PDB entry 4FIP | X-ray diffraction, 2.69 A resolution | chains A and E of the 8 polymer chains in the assembly

Chain A (and E):
Protein: Ubiquitin carboxyl-terminal hydrolase 8
From: Saccharomyces cerevisiae
Notes: EC 3.4.19.12; chain E of this document is another copy of the same molecule, construct and numbering; everything in this record applies to it too
UniProtKB: P50102 (UBP8_YEAST); numbering as in UniProt (aligned over 1-471)
Chain sequence (476 residues; each row starts with the number of its first residue; numbers below 1 keep their minus sign (Gly-4 is residue -4)):
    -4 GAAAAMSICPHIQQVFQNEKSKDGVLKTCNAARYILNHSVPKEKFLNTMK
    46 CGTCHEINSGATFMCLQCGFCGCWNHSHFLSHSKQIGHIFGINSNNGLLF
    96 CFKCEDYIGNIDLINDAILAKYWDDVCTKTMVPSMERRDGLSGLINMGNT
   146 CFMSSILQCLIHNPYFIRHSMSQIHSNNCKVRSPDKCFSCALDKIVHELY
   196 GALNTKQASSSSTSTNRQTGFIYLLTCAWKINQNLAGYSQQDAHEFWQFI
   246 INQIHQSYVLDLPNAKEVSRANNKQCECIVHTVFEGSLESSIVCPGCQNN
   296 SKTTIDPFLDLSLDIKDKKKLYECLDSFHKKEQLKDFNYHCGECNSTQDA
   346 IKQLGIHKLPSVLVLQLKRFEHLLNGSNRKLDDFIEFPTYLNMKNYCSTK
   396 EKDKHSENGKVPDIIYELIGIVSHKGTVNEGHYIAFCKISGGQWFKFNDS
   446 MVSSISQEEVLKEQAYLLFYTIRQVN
Disordered / not traced: -4 to -1, 200-209, 230-235, 395-400 (chain E: -4 to 0, 200-211, 260-267, 395-404)
Construct notes: expression tag (-4 to 0); engineered mutation Asn144 (Ser in P50102)
Curated features (UniProtKB/Swiss-Prot):
  - zinc finger: Lys22 to Cys122 (UBP-type)
  - active site: Cys146 (Nucleophile), His427 (Proton acceptor)
  - binding site (Zn(2+)): Cys4, His6, Cys46, Cys49, Cys60, Cys63, Cys68, His73, His77, His83, Cys96, Cys99, His170, Cys174, Cys182, Cys185, His250, Cys271, Cys273, His276 and 4 more in UniProt
  - mutagenesis: Cys46 (C46A: Lowers histone H2B deubiquitination activity; when associated with A-49), Cys49 (C49A: Lowers histone H2B deubiquitination activity; when associated with A-46), His77 (H77A: Lowers histone H2B deubiquitination activity), Cys146 (C146S: Lowers histone H2B deubiquitination activity), His419 (H419A: Lowers histone H2B deubiquitination activity)
Ion coordination: Zn2+ site 1: Cys4, His6, Cys96, Cys99; Zn2+ site 2: Cys46, Cys49, Cys68, His73; Zn2+ site 3: Cys60, Cys63, His83; Zn2+ site 4: Cys174, Cys182, Cys185; Zn2+ site 5: Cys271, Cys273; Zn2+ site 6: Cys289, Cys292, Cys336, Cys339
Reported in the primary citation:
  - conformationally variable residues (loop rearrangement): Arg133 to Thr145
  - self-association interface (contacts with another copy of this molecule): Asn144, Thr214 to Ile226
  - mutagenesis - N141A/S144N/S149N, N141A: decreased catalytic activity on K48 di-ubiquitin
  - mutagenesis - S144N: increased catalytic activity
  - mutagenesis - S144N (Kd 28 uM): decreased binding to Ubiquitin carboxyl-terminal hydrolase 8 (chain A)
  - mutagenesis - S144N/S149N, S149N: abolished binding to Ubiquitin carboxyl-terminal hydrolase 8 (chain A)
  - mutagenesis - S149N: increased catalytic activity on in the absence of Sgf11-ZnF
  - mutagenesis - S144N, S149N: unchanged catalytic activity on DUBm containing intact Sgf11
  - mutagenesis - N141A/S144N/S149N: decreased catalytic activity on K48-linked diubiquitin

How chain A and chain E interact:
Pairs across the interface - 88 pairs, chain A then chain E:
  Met126(A) with Ala197(E), hydrophobic
  Arg132(A) with Leu194(E), hydrogen bond (side chain-backbone); Tyr195(E); Gly196(E)
  Asp134(A) with His157(E); Tyr195(E); Ile434(E); Ser435(E)
  Gly135(A) with His157(E); Leu194(E); Tyr195(E)
  Leu136(A) with His157(E); Ile434(E), hydrophobic; Phe440(E), hydrophobic; Phe442(E), hydrophobic
  Ser137(A) with Gln153(E), hydrogen bond (backbone-side chain); Leu194(E); Gln213(E); Phe442(E); Val447(E)
  Gly138(A) with Ser445(E); Val447(E)
  Leu139(A) with Gln153(E); Phe216(E), hydrophobic; Asp444(E); Ser445(E), hydrogen bond (backbone-side chain)
  Ile140(A) with Gln213(E); Phe216(E); Ile217(E); Ser445(E)
  Asn141(A) with Gly143(E), hydrogen bond (side chain-backbone); Thr145(E), hydrogen bond; Phe216(E); Ile217(E)
  Gly143(A) with Gly143(E)
  Asn144(A) with Asn141(E), hydrogen bond; Gly143(E); Tyr233(E), hydrogen bond
  Thr145(A) with Ile140(E); Asn141(E), hydrogen bond (backbone-side chain); Met142(E), hydrogen bond (side chain-backbone)
  Cys146(A) with Asn141(E), hydrogen bond (backbone-side chain)
  Ser149(A) with Leu139(E)
  Gln153(A) with Ser137(E); Leu139(E)
  His157(A) with Asp134(E), hydrogen bond (side chain-backbone); Gly135(E); Leu136(E)
  Asp180(A) with Lys225(E)
  Glu193(A) with Arg132(E)
  Leu194(A) with Arg132(E), hydrogen bond (backbone-side chain); Gly135(E)
  Tyr195(A) with Arg132(E); Arg133(E); Asp134(E); Gly135(E)
  Gly196(A) with Arg132(E)
  Arg212(A) with Arg132(E); Ser137(E)
  Gln213(A) with Gly138(E); Leu139(E); Ile140(E)
  Thr214(A) with Gln228(E), hydrogen bond
  Phe216(A) with Leu139(E), hydrophobic; Ile140(E)
  Ile217(A) with Met142(E), hydrophobic; Trp224(E), hydrophobic; Gln228(E)
  Leu220(A) with Met142(E), hydrophobic
  Thr221(A) with Thr221(E); Lys225(E)
  Trp224(A) with Thr214(E); Ile217(E); Tyr218(E), hydrophobic
  Lys225(A) with Asp180(E); Lys225(E)
  Gln228(A) with Thr214(E)
  Ile434(A) with Asp134(E)
  Phe440(A) with Leu136(E), hydrophobic
  Phe442(A) with Leu136(E), hydrophobic
  Asp444(A) with Gly138(E); Leu139(E), hydrogen bond (backbone-backbone); Asn141(E)
  Ser445(A) with Gly138(E); Leu139(E), hydrogen bond (backbone-backbone); Ile140(E)
  Val447(A) with Ser137(E); Gly138(E)
Also at the interface, not in a pair above, chain A (43 interface residues in all): Arg133, Met142, Leu152, Ile156, Tyr218
Also at the interface, not in a pair above, chain E (44 interface residues in all): Ser149, Leu152, Ile190, Glu193, Arg212, Leu220, Ala231
Interface features reported in the paper:
  - interface residues, chain A: Asn144(A)

Overview:
The interface between chain A and chain E involves 43 residues on one side and 44 on the other, with 15
hydrogen bonds. Among the polar pairs are Arg132(A)-Leu194(E), Ser137(A)-Gln153(E) and Leu139(A)-Ser445(E).
The paper reports that N141A/S144N/S149N and N141A of chain A reduce catalytic activity on K48 di-ubiquitin;
the interface residue Asn144(A); 5 substitutions were tested in all.
Chain A and chain E are both Ubiquitin carboxyl-terminal hydrolase 8 (Saccharomyces cerevisiae); the
structure, Structure of the SAGA Ubp8(S144N)/Sgf11(1-72, Delta-ZnF)/Sus1/Sgf73 DUB module, was determined by
X-ray diffraction (same publication as 4FJC and 4FK5).
